Entry 6FNR (X-ray diffraction, 1.83 A resolution); this record covers chain A.

# Chain A
Protein: Histidine N-alpha-methyltransferase
From: Mycobacterium smegmatis
Notes: EC 2.1.1.44; fragment: EgtD
UniProtKB: A0A0D6J225 (A0A0D6J225_MYCSM); residue numbers follow UniProt; this construct covers 3-321
Sequence (323 residues; row label = number of the first residue in the row; numbers below 1 keep their minus sign (Gly-1 is residue -1)):
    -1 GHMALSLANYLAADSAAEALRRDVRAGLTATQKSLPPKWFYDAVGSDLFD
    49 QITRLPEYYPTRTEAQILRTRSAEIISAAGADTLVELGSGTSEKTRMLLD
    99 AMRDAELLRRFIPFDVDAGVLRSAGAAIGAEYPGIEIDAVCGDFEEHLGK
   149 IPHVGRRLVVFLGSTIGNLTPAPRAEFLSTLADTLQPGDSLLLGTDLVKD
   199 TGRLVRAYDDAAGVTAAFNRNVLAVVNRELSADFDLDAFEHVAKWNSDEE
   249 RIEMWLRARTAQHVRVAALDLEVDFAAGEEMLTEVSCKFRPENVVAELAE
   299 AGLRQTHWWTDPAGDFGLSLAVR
Disordered / not traced: -1, 42
Differences from the reference sequence: expression tag (-1 to 2)
Ion coordination: Mg2+: Asp181, Asp268
Ligand contacts: chlorohistidine (DYT; (2S)-2-chloranyl-3-(1H-imidazol-5-yl)propanoic acid): Tyr39, Phe47, Ile50, Tyr56, Gly161, Thr163, Asn166, Tyr206, Thr213, Phe216, Met252, Glu282, Ser284, Lys286

# Overview
Chain A binds chlorohistidine. Asp181 and Asp268 form the Mg2+ site.
Chain A is Histidine N-alpha-methyltransferase (Mycobacterium smegmatis); the structure,
Ergothioneine-biosynthetic methyltransferase EgtD in complex with chlorohistidine, was determined by X-ray
diffraction (same publication as 6FNQ).
